8SXG - chains B and C of the 5 polymer chains in the assembly; structure by electron microscopy, 4.14 A resolution (low resolution: residue-level contacts below are approximate; hydrogen-bond / salt-bridge calls are withheld).

== Chain B ==
Molecule: Probable carboxyl-terminal protease
Source organism: Pseudomonas aeruginosa
UniProtKB: Q9HU50 (Q9HU50_PSEAE); residue numbers follow UniProt; this construct covers 38-436
Amino-acid sequence (403 residues; row label = number of the first residue in the row):
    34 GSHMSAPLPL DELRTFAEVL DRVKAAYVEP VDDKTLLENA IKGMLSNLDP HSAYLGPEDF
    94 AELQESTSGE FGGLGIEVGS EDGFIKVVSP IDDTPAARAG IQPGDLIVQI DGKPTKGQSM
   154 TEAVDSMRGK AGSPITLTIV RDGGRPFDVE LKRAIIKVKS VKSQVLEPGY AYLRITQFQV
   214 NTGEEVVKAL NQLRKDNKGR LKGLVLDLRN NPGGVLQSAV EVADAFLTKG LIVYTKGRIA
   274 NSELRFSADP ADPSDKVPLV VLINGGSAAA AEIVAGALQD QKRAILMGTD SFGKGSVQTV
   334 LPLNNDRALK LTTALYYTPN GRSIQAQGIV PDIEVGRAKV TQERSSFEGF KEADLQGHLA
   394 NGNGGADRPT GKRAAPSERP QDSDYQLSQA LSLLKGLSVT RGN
Unresolved in the structure: 34-37, 374-409
Construct notes: expression tag (34-37); engineered mutation Ala302 (Ser in Q9HU50)
What the authors report for this chain:
  - mutagenesis - L46A, A50V: unchanged catalytic activity on PA1198
  - mutagenesis - L46K, A50K: abolished catalytic activity on PA1198
  - catalytic residues: Lys327
  - catalytic residues: His84 (proposed by the authors, not directly observed)
  - mutagenesis - S302A, K327A: abolished catalytic activity
  - mutagenesis - H84A, Q331A: decreased catalytic activity
  - mutagenesis - G246M, F325A: decreased catalytic activity on PA1198
  - mutagenesis - S302A (0.76 +/- 0.16 uM): unchanged binding to TPR repeat-containing protein PA4667 (chain C)
  - catalytic residues: Gln331 (citing earlier work)

== Chain C ==
Molecule: TPR repeat-containing protein PA4667
Source organism: Pseudomonas aeruginosa
UniProtKB: P42810 (Y4667_PSEAE); residues 32-575 here correspond to UniProt positions 47-590 (UniProt number = residue number + 15)
Amino-acid sequence (545 residues; numbered 31 to 575; the number before each row is that of its first residue):
    31 MEDTAVETKA KPEKYGSFSE DSLYSLLVAE LAGQRNRFDI ALSNYVVQAQ KTRDPGVSER
    91 AFRIAEYLGA DQEALDTSLL WARSAPDNLD AQRAAAIQLA RAGRYEESMV YMEKVLNGQG
   151 DTHFDFLALS AAETDPDTRA GLLQSFDHLL KKYPNNGQLL FGKALLLQQD GRPDEALTLL
   211 EDNSASRHEV APLLLRSRLL QSMKRSDEAL PLLKAGIKEH PDDKRVRLAY ARLLVEQNRL
   271 DDAKAEFAGL VQQFPDDDDL RFSLALVCLE AQAWDEARIY LEELVERDSH VDAAHFNLGR
   331 LAEEQKDTAR ALDEYAQVGP GNDFLPAQLR QTDVLLKAGR VDEAAQRLDK ARSEQPDYAI
   391 QLYLIEAEAL SNNDQQEKAW QAIQEGLKQY PEDLNLLYTR SMLAEKRNDL AQMEKDLRFV
   451 IAREPDNAMA LNALGYTLAD RTTRYGEARE LILKAHKLNP DDPAILDSMG WINYRQGKLA
   511 DAERYLRQAL QRYPDHEVAA HLGEVLWAQG RQGDARAIWR EYLDKQPDSD VLRRTIKRLT
   571 GAETP
Unresolved in the structure: 31-43
Construct notes: initiating methionine (31)
What the authors report for this chain:
  - mutagenesis - L57A, V87A: unchanged catalytic activity
  - mutagenesis - L57K, V87K: abolished catalytic activity

== Interface between chain B and chain C ==
Contacting residue pairs (25):
  Ala39(B) with Gly46(C); Asp84(C)
  Pro40(B) with Lys44(C); Tyr45(C); Gly46(C); Asp84(C)
  Leu41(B) with Phe48(C); Asp84(C); Val87(C)
  Pro42(B) with Gly46(C); Phe48(C)
  Leu43(B) with Gly86(C); Val87(C); Arg90(C)
  Leu46(B) with Leu53(C); Leu57(C)
  Arg47(B) with Glu60(C)
  Phe49(B) with Leu57(C)
  Ala50(B) with Glu60(C); Gln64(C)
  Glu51(B) with Gln64(C)
  Asp54(B) with Leu61(C); Gln64(C); Arg65(C)
  Asp66(B) with Arg65(C)
Interface residues without a listed pair, chain B (14 interface residues in all): Leu53, Lys57
Interface residues without a listed pair, chain C (17 interface residues in all): Ser47, Leu56, Thr82
From the paper, about this interface:
  - hot spots on chain B (mutagenesis) - L46K, A50K: abolished binding to TPR repeat-containing protein PA4667 (chain C)
  - hot spots on chain C (mutagenesis) - L57K: abolished binding to Probable carboxyl-terminal protease (chain B)

== In short ==
The interface between chain B and chain C involves 14 residues on one side and 17 on the other. From the
paper: catalytic residues Lys327(B), His84(B) and Gln331(B); L46K and A50K of chain B abolish catalytic
activity on PA1198; 14 substitutions were tested in all.
Here chain B is Probable carboxyl-terminal protease and chain C is TPR repeat-containing protein PA4667, both
from Pseudomonas aeruginosa. Entry 8SXG (The C-terminal protease CtpA-LbcA complex of pseudomonas aeruginosa
with the TPR at the low position) was determined by electron microscopy together with 8SXE, 8SXF and 8SXH from
the same study.
